Entry 8C3P (X-ray diffraction, 2.38 A resolution); this record covers chain A.

# Chain A
Name: Ectonucleotide pyrophosphatase/phosphodiesterase family member 2
From: Homo sapiens
Notes: EC 3.1.4.39
UniProt: Q13822 (ENPP2_HUMAN), isoform Q13822-3; numbering as in UniProt (aligned over 1-888)
Sequence (888 residues; each row starts with the number of its first residue):
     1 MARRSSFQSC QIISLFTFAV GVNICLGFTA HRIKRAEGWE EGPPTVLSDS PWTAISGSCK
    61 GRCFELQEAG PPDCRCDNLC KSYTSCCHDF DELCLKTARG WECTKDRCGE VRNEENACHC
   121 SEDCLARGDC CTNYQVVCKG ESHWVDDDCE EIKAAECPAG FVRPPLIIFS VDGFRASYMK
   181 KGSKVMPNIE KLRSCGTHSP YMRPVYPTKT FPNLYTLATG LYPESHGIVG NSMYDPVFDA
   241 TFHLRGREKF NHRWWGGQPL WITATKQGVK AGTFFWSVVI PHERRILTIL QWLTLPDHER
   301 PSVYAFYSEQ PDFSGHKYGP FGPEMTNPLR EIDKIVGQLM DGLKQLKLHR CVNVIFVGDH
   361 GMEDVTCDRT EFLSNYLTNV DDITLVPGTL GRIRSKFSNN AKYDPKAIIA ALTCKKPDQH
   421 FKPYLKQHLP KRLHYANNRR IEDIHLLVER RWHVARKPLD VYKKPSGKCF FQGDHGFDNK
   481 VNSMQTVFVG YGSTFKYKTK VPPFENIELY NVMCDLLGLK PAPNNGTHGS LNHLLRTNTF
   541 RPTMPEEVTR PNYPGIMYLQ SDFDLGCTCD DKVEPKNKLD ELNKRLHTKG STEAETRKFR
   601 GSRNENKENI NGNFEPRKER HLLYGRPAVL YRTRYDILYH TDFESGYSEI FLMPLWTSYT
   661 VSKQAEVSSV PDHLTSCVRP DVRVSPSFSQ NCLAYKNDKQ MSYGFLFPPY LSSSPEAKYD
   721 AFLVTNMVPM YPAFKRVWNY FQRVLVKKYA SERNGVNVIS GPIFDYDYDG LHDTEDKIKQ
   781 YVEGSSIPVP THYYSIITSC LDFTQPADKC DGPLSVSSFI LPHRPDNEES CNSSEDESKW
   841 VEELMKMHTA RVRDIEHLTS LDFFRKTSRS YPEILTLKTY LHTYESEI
Unresolved in the structure: 1-54, 461, 464-468, 572-618, 886-888
Disulfides: Cys-59/Cys-76, Cys-63/Cys-94, Cys-74/Cys-87, Cys-80/Cys-86, Cys-103/Cys-120, Cys-108/Cys-138, Cys-118/Cys-131, Cys-124/Cys-130, Cys-149/Cys-195, Cys-157/Cys-351, Cys-367/Cys-469, Cys-414/Cys-831, Cys-567/Cys-692, Cys-569/Cys-677, Cys-800/Cys-810
Covalent attachments: N-acetylglucosamine (NAG) linked to Asn-525
Sequence notes: engineered mutation Ala-54 (Asn in Q13822), Ala-411 (Asn in Q13822)
Ion coordination: Zn2+ site 1: Asp-172, Thr-210, Asp-312, His-360; Zn2+ site 2: Asp-312, His-316, His-475; Ca2+ site 1: Asp-765, Asp-767, Asp-769, Leu-771, Asp-773; Ca2+ site 2: Ser-830, Ser-833
Ligand contacts:
  - 7alpha-hydroxycholesterol (5JK): Leu-79, Ser-82, Tyr-83, Tyr-215, Lys-249, Phe-250, His-252, Trp-255, Gly-257, Pro-259, Trp-261, Ile-262, Phe-275, Trp-276, Ser-277, Val-278, Tyr-307
  - 18:1 lpa: Ile-168, Asp-172, Lys-209, Thr-210, Phe-211, Leu-214, Tyr-215, Leu-217, Ala-218, Asn-231, Leu-244, Trp-255, Leu-260, Trp-261, Phe-274, Phe-275, Ala-305, Tyr-307, Glu-309, Asp-312, His-316, His-360, Met-362, His-475, Met-513
Curated features (UniProtKB/Swiss-Prot):
  - motif: Arg-127 to Asp-129 (Cell attachment site)
  - active site: Thr-210 (Nucleophile)
  - binding site (Zn(2+)): Asp-172, Thr-210, Asp-312, His-316, Asp-359, His-360, His-475
  - binding site (1-(9Z-octadecenoyl)-sn-glycero-3-phosphate): Thr-210, Asn-231, Asp-312, His-475
  - binding site (1-hexadecanoyl-sn-glycero-3-phosphate): Thr-210, Asn-231, Asp-312, His-475
  - binding site (1-tetradecanoyl-sn-glycerol 3-phosphate): Thr-210, Asn-231, Asp-312, His-475
  - glycosylation: Asn-525 (N-linked (GlcNAc...) asparagine)
  - mutagenesis: Ser-170 (S170E: Reduces lysophospholipase activity by about 70%), Thr-210 (T210A: Loss of lysophospholipase activity and ability to hydrolyze sphingosylphosphorylcholine), Phe-211 (F211Y: Reduces lysophospholipase activity by about 70%), Ala-218 (A218V: Reduces lysophospholipase activity by about 50%), Asn-231 (N231A: Strongly reduced lysophospholipase activity), Tyr-307 (Y307Q: Reduces lysophospholipase activity by about 70%), His-316 (H316Q: Loss of ability to hydrolyze sphingosylphosphorylcholine), His-360 (H360Q: Loss of ability to hydrolyze sphingosylphosphorylcholine)

# Summary
Chain A binds 7alpha-hydroxycholesterol and 18:1 lpa. Covalently linked N-acetylglucosamine: at Asn-525.
Asp-172, Thr-210, Asp-312 and His-360 form the Zn2+ site 1. Curated annotation (UniProt) lists active-site
residue Thr-210, 7 Zn2+-binding residues, 4 residues binding 1-(9Z-octadecenoyl)-sn-glycero-3-phosphate and 4
residues binding 1-hexadecanoyl-sn-glycero-3-phosphate.
Chain A is Ectonucleotide pyrophosphatase/phosphodiesterase family member 2 (Homo sapiens); the structure,
Crystal structure of autotaxin gamma in complex with LPA 18:1, was determined by X-ray diffraction together
with 8C3O, 8C4W and 8C7R from the same study.
